7XT7 - chains A and P of the 35 polymer chains in the assembly; structure by electron microscopy, 4.20 A resolution (low resolution: residue-level contacts below are approximate; hydrogen-bond / salt-bridge calls are withheld).

== Chain A ==
Name: DNA-directed RNA polymerase subunit
From: Komagataella phaffii
Notes: EC 2.7.7.6
Reference sequence: C4R4Y0 (C4R4Y0_KOMPG); residue numbers follow UniProt; this construct covers 1-1743
Amino-acid sequence (1743 residues; numbered 1 to 1743; the number before each row is that of its first residue):
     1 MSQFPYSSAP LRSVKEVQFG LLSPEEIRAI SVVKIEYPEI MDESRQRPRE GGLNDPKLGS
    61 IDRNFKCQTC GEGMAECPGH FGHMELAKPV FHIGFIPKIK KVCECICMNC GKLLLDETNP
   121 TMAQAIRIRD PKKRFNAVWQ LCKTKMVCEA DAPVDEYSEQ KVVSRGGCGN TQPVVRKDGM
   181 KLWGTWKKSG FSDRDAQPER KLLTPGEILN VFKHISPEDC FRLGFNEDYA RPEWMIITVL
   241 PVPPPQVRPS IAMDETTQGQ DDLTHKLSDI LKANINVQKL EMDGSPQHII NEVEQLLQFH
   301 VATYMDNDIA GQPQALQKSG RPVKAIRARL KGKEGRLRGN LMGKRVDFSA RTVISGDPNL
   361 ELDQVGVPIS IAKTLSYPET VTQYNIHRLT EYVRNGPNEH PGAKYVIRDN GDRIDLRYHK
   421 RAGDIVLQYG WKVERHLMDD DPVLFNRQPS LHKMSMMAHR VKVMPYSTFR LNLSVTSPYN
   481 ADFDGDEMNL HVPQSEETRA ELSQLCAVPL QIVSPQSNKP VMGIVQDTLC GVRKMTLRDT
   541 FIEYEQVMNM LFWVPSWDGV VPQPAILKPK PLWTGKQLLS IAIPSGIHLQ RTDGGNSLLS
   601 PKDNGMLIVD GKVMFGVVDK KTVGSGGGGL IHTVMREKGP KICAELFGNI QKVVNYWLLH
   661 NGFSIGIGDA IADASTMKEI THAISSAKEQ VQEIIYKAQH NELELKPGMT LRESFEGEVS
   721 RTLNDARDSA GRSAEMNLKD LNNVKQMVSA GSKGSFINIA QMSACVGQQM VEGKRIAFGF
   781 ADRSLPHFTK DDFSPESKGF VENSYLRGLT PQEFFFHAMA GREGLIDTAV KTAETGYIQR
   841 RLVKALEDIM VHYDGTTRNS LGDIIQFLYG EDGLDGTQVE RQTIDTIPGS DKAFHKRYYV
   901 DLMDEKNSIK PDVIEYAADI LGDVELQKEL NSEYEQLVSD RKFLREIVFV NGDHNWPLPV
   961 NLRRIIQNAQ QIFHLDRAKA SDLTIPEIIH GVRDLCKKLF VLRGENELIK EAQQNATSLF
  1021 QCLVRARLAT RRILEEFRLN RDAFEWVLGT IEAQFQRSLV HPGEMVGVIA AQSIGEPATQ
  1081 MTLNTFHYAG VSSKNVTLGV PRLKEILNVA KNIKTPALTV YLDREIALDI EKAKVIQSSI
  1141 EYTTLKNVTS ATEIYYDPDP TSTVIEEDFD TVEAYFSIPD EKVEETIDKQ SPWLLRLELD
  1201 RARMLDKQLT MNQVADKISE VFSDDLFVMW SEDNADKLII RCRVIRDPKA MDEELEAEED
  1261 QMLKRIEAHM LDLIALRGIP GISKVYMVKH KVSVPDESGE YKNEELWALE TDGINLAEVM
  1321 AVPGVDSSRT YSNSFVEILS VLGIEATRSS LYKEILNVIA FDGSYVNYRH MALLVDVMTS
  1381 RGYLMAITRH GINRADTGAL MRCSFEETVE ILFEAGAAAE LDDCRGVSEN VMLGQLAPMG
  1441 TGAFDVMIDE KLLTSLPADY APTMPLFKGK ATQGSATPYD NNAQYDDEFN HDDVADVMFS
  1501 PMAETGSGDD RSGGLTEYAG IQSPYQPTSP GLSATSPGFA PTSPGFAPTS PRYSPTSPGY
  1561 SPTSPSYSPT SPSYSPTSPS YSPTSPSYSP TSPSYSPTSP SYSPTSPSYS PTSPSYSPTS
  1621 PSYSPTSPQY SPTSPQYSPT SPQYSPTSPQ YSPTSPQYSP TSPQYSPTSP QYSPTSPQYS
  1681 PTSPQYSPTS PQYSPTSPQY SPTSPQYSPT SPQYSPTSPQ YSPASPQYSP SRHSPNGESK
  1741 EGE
Unresolved in the structure: 1, 154-162, 190-193, 1082-1094, 1178-1189, 1246-1257, 1456-1743
Bound ions: Zn2+ site 1: Cys67, Cys70, Cys77, His80; Zn2+ site 2: Cys107, Cys110, Cys148, Cys168; Mg2+: Asp482, Asp484 (shared with C10(P), A11(P) of chain P)

== Chain P ==
Molecule: 19-nt RNA strand
Sequence (19 nucleotides; each row starts with the number of its first residue; numbers below 1 keep their minus sign (G-7 is residue -7)):
    -7 GACCCGGGUG UUUUCCCCA
Bound ions: Mg2+: C10, A11 (shared with Asp482(A), Asp484(A) of chain A)

== How chain A and chain P interact ==
Residue-residue contacts (17; chain A residue first):
  Arg63(A) - G-1(P)
  Arg63(A) - G0(P)
  Ile251(A) - U1(P)
  Ile251(A) - G2(P)
  Ala252(A) - U1(P)
  Met253(A) - U1(P)
  Glu255(A) - G0(P)
  Arg417(A) - G-2(P)
  Tyr418(A) - C-3(P)
  Tyr418(A) - G-2(P)
  Arg447(A) - C10(P)
  Arg447(A) - A11(P)
  Asn480(A) - A11(P)
  Asp482(A) - A11(P)
  Asp484(A) - C10(P)
  Asp484(A) - A11(P)
  Asp486(A) - C10(P)
Also at the interface, not in a pair above, chain A (16 interface residues in all): Arg321, Pro449, Gly485, Thr832
Also at the interface, not in a pair above, chain P (9 interface residues in all): U4

== In short ==
The interface between chain A and chain P involves 16 residues on one side and 9 on the other. Cys67(A),
Cys70(A), Cys77(A) and His80(A) form the Zn2+ site 1. Cys107(A), Cys110(A), Cys148(A) and Cys168(A) form the
Zn2+ site 2.
Here chain A is DNA-directed RNA polymerase subunit (Komagataella phaffii) and chain P is a 19-nt RNA strand.
Entry 7XT7 (RNA polymerase II elongation complex transcribing a nucleosome (EC49B)) was determined by electron
microscopy (same publication as 7XN7, 7XSE, 7XSX, 7XSZ, 7XTD and 7XTI).
